3FYL - chains A and C of the 4 polymer chains in the assembly; structure by X-ray diffraction, 1.63 A resolution.

Chain A:
Name: Glucocorticoid receptor
Organism: Rattus norvegicus
Reference sequence: P06536 (GCR_RAT); residue numbers follow UniProt; this construct covers 440-525
Amino-acid sequence (90 residues; each row starts with the number of its first residue):
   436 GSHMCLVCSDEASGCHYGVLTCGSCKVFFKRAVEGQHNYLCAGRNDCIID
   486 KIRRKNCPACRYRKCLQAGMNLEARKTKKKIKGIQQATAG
Not modelled in the structure: 436, 511-525
Differences from the reference sequence: expression tag (436-439)
Ion coordination: Zn2+ site 1: Cys440, Cys443, Cys457, Cys460; Zn2+ site 2: Cys476, Cys482, Cys492, Cys495
What the authors report for this chain:
  - binding site for the 16-nt DNA strand (chain C): Lys461, Val462, Arg466
  - mutagenesis - R510A, K514A: decreased binding to DNA
  - mutagenesis - K514A: unchanged signaling
  - mutagenesis - H472A, R510A: increased signaling
  - mutagenesis - H472R: decreased signaling
  - mutagenesis - G470A, N473A: decreased signaling in response to Pal
  - mutagenesis - G470A: decreased signaling in response to Tat

Chain C:
Molecule: 16-nt DNA strand
Sequence (16 nucleotides; each row starts with the number of its first residue):
     1 AAGAACATTTTGTCCG

Chain A / chain C interface:
Residue-residue contacts (13):
  Cys450(A) with DA1(C), sugar contact; DA2(C), phosphate contact
  His451(A) with DA2(C), phosphate contact
  Tyr452(A) with DA2(C), hydrogen bond to the phosphate; DG3(C), hydrogen bond to the phosphate
  Lys461(A) with DG3(C), hydrogen bond to the base
  Lys465(A) with DG3(C), salt bridge to the phosphate
  Arg466(A) with DA5(C), base contact
  Lys490(A) with DT9(C), hydrogen bond to the phosphate; DT10(C), salt bridge to the phosphate
  Ala509(A) with DA2(C), phosphate contact
  Arg510(A) with DA1(C), hydrogen bond to the sugar; DA2(C), phosphate contact
Also at the interface, not in a pair above, chain A (11 interface residues in all): Val462, Leu507
Also at the interface, not in a pair above, chain C (8 interface residues in all): DA4, DC6

Overview:
The interface between chain A and chain C involves 11 residues on one side and 8 on the other, with 5 hydrogen
bonds and 2 salt bridges. Polar contacts include Lys461(A)-DG3(C), Arg510(A)-DA1(C) and Tyr452(A)-DA2(C). From
the paper: a binding site for the 16-nt DNA strand (chain C) at Lys461(A), Val462(A) and Arg466(A); R510A and
K514A of chain A reduce binding to DNA; 6 substitutions were tested in all.
Here chain A is Glucocorticoid receptor (Rattus norvegicus) and chain C is a 16-nt DNA strand. Entry 3FYL (GR
DNA binding domain:CGT complex) was determined by X-ray diffraction, deposited together with 3G6P, 3G6Q, 3G6R,
3G6T, 3G6U, 3G8U and 8 further entries.
